7UZA - chains H and L of the 5 polymer chains in the assembly; structure by electron microscopy, 3.10 A resolution.

[Chain H]
Molecule: HSW-1 Fab heavy chain
Organism: Mus musculus
Notes: antibody fragment or engineered binder
Sequence (235 residues; each row starts with the number of its first residue; note: 8 numbers in that range are skipped by the numbering (no residue carries them; nothing is unmodelled there)):
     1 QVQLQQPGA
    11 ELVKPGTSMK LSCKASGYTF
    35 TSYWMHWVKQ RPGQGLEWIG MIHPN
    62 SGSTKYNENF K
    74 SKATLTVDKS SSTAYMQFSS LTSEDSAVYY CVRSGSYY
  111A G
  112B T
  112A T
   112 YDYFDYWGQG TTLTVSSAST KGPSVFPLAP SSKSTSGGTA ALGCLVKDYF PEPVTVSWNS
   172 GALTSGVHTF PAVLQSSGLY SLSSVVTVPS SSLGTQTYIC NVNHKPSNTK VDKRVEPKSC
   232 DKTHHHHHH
Not modelled in the structure: 128-240
Disulfide bonds: Cys23-Cys104

[Chain L]
Molecule: HSW-1 Fab light chain
Organism: Mus musculus
Notes: antibody fragment or engineered binder
Sequence (218 residues; row label = number of the first residue in the row; note: 16 numbers in that range are skipped by the numbering (no residue carries them; nothing is unmodelled there)):
     1 DIVLTQSPAS LAVSLGQRAT ISCRASESVN I
    34 YGNSFMHWYQ QKPGQPPKLL IFRA
    65 SNLESGIP
    74 VRFSGSG
    83 SRTDFTLTIN PVEADDVATY YCHQSNE
   114 DPFTFGSGTK LEIKRTVAAP SVFIFPPSDE QLKSGTASVV CLLNNFYPRE AKVQWKVDNA
   174 LQSGNSQESV TEQDSKDSTY SLSSTLTLSK ADYEKHKVYA CEVTHQGLSS PVTKSFNRGE
   234 C
Not modelled in the structure: 127-234
Disulfide bonds: Cys23-Cys104

[Chain H / chain L interface]
Pairs across the interface (38):
  Val42(H) - Phe118(L)  hydrophobic
  Gln44(H) - Gln44(L)  hydrogen bond
  Gln48(H) - Tyr103(L)  hydrogen bond (backbone-side chain)
  Gly49(H) - Tyr103(L)
  Leu50(H) - Tyr103(L)  hydrogen bond (backbone-side chain)
  Leu50(H) - Phe118(L)
  Glu51(H) - Phe118(L)
  Trp52(H) - Asp114(L)
  Trp52(H) - Pro115(L)
  Trp52(H) - Phe116(L)  hydrophobic
  Trp52(H) - Phe118(L)  hydrophobic
  Tyr103(H) - Gln48(L)
  Tyr103(H) - Pro50(L)
  Tyr110(H) - Phe55(L)
  Tyr110(H) - Arg56(L)
  Tyr110(H) - Asn66(L)  hydrogen bond
  Tyr112(H) - Phe38(L)
  Tyr112(H) - Ser107(L)
  Tyr112(H) - Phe116(L)  hydrophobic
  Thr112A(H) - Phe38(L)
  Asp113(H) - Phe38(L)
  Asp113(H) - His40(L)
  Asp113(H) - Phe55(L)
  Asp113(H) - Arg56(L)  salt bridge
  Tyr114(H) - His40(L)
  Tyr114(H) - Phe55(L)  hydrophobic
  Phe115(H) - His40(L)
  Phe115(H) - Leu52(L)
  Phe115(H) - Ser107(L)
  Phe115(H) - Phe116(L)  hydrophobic
  Asp116(H) - Leu52(L)
  Asp116(H) - Glu68(L)
  Trp118(H) - Tyr42(L)  hydrophobic
  Trp118(H) - Pro50(L)  hydrophobic
  Gly119(H) - Pro49(L)
  Gln120(H) - Gly47(L)  hydrogen bond (side chain-backbone)
  Gln120(H) - Gln48(L)
  Gln120(H) - Pro49(L)
Other interface residues (no listed pair), chain H (19 interface residues in all): His40
Other interface residues (no listed pair), chain L (22 interface residues in all): His105, Gly119, Ser120

[Summary]
19 residues of chain H face 22 of chain L across their interface, with 5 hydrogen bonds and 1 salt bridge.
Among the polar pairs are Asp113(H)-Arg56(L), Gln44(H)-Gln44(L) and Gln48(H)-Tyr103(L).
Chain H is HSW-1 Fab heavy chain and chain L is HSW-1 Fab light chain, both from Mus musculus; the structure,
Structure of the SARS-CoV-2 S 6P trimer in complex with the mouse antibody Fab fragment, HSW-1, was determined
by electron microscopy together with 7UZ4, 7UZ6, 7UZ7, 7UZ8, 7UZ9, 7UZB, 7UZC and 7UZD from the same study.
